8EMV - chain A; structure by electron microscopy, 3.60 A resolution.

[Chain A]
Molecule: 1-phosphatidylinositol 4,5-bisphosphate phosphodiesterase beta-3
Organism: Homo sapiens
Notes: EC 3.1.4.11
UniProtKB: Q01970 (PLCB3_HUMAN); residue numbers follow UniProt; this construct covers 10-1234
Amino-acid sequence (1232 residues; row label = number of the first residue in the row):
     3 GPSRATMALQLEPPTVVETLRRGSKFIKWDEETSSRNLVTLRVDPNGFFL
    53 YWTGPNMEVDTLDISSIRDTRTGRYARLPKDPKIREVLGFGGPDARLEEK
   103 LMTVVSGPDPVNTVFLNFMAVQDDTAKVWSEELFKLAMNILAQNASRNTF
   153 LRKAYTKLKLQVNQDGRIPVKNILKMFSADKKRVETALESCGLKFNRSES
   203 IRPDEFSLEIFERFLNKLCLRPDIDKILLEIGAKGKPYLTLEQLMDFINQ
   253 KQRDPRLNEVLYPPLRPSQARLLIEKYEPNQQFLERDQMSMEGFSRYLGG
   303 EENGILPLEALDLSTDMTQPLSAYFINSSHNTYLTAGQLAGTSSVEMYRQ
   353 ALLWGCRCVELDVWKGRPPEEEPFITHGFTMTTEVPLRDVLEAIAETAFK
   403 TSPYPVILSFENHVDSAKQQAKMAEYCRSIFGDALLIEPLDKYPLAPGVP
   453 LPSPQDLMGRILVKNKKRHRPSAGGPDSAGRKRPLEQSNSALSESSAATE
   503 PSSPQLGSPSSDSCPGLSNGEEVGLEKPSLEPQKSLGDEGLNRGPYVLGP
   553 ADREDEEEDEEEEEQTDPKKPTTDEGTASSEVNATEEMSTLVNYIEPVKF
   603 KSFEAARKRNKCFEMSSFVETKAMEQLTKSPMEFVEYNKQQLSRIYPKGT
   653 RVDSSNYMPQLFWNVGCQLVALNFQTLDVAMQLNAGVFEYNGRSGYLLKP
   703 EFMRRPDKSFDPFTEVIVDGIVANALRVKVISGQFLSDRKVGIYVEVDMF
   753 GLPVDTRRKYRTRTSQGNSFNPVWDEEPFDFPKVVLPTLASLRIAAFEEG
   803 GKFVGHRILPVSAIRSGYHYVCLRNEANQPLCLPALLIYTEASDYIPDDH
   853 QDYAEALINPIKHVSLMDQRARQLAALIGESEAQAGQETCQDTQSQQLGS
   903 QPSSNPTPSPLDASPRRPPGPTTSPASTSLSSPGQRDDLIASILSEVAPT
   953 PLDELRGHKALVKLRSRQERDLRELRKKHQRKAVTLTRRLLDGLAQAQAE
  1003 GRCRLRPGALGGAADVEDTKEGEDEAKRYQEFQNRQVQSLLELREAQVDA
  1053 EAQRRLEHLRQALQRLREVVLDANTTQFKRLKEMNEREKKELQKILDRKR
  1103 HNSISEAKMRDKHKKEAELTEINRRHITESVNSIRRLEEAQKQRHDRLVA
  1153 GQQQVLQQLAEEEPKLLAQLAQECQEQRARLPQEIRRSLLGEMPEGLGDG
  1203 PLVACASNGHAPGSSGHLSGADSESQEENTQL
Unresolved in the structure: 3-11, 93-96, 471-573, 851-866, 882-1234
Sequence notes: expression tag (3-9)
Curated features (UniProtKB/Swiss-Prot):
  - region: Asn1231 to Leu1234 (Interaction with SHANK2)
  - active site: His332, His379
  - modified residue (Phosphoserine): Ser474, Ser490, Ser495, Ser537, Ser926, Ser1105

[Overview]
UniProt lists active-site residues His332 and His379.
Chain A is 1-phosphatidylinositol 4,5-bisphosphate phosphodiesterase beta-3 (Homo sapiens); the structure,
Phospholipase C beta 3 (PLCb3) in solution, was determined by electron microscopy together with 8EMW and 8EMX
from the same study.
